PDB entry 9F0H | electron microscopy, 1.80 A resolution | chains D and Z of the 11 polymer chains in the assembly

Chain D:
Name: Carboxysome shell protein CsoS1C
Source organism: Halothiobacillus neapolitanus
Reference sequence: P45688 (CSOSC_HALNC); residue numbers follow UniProt; this construct covers 1-98
Chain sequence (98 residues; each row starts with the number of its first residue):
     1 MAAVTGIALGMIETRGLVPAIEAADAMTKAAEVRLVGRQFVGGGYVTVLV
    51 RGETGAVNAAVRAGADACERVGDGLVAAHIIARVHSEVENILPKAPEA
Not modelled in the structure: 1-3, 97-98

Chain Z:
Name: Carboxysome assembly protein CsoS2B
Source organism: Halothiobacillus neapolitanus
Reference sequence: O85041 (CSOS2_HALNC); numbering as in UniProt (aligned over 592-869)
Chain sequence (279 residues; numbered 591 to 869; the number before each row is that of its first residue):
   591 MPFCTSTPEPEAQSTEQSLTCEGQIISGTSVDASDLVTGNEIGEQQLISG
   641 DAYVGAQQTGCLPTSPRFNQTGNVQSMGFKNTNQPEQNFAPGEVMPTDFS
   691 IQTPARSAQNRITGNDIAPSGRITGPGMLATGLITGTPEFRHAARELVGS
   741 PQPMAMAMANRNKAAQAPVVQPEVVATQEKPELVCAPRSDQMDRVSGEGK
   791 ERCHITGDDWSVNKHITGTAGQWASGRNPSMRGNARVVETSAFANRNVPK
   841 PEKPGSKITGSSGNDTQGSLITYSGGARG
Not modelled in the structure: 591-772, 825-828
Cystine bridges: Cys-775/Cys-793
Construct notes: initiating methionine (591)

Interface between chain D and chain Z:
Contacting residue pairs (7; chain D residue first):
  Arg-15(D) / Phe-833(Z)
  Tyr-45(D) / Phe-833(Z)
  Arg-70(D) / Arg-778(Z)  hydrogen bond (side chain-backbone)
  Arg-70(D) / Gln-781(Z)  hydrogen bond (side chain-backbone)
  Arg-70(D) / Met-782(Z)
  Arg-70(D) / Asp-783(Z)  salt bridge
  Val-71(D) / Ser-786(Z)
Also at the interface, not in a pair above, chain Z (7 interface residues in all): Arg-792

In short:
4 residues of chain D face 7 of chain Z across their interface; the contacts include 2 hydrogen bonds and 1
salt bridge. Polar contacts include Arg-70(D)/Asp-783(Z), Arg-70(D)/Arg-778(Z) and Arg-70(D)/Gln-781(Z).
Here chain D is Carboxysome shell protein CsoS1C and chain Z is Carboxysome assembly protein CsoS2B, both from
Halothiobacillus neapolitanus. Entry 9F0H (cryo-EM structure of carboxysomal mini-shell icosahedral assembly
from co-expression of CsoS1C, CsoS4A, and CsoS2-C (T = ...) was determined by electron microscopy, deposited
together with 8YVE, 8YVF and 8YVI.
